Entry 2QRV (X-ray diffraction, 2.89 A resolution); this record covers chains A and D of the 4 polymer chains in the assembly.

# Chain A (and D)
Molecule: DNA (cytosine-5)-methyltransferase 3A
Source organism: Homo sapiens
Notes: EC 2.1.1.37; fragment: residues 623 to 908; chain D of this document is another copy of the same molecule, construct and numbering; everything in this record applies to it too
Reference sequence: Q9Y6K1 (DNM3A_HUMAN); residues 623-908 here correspond to UniProt positions 624-909 (UniProt number = residue number + 1)
Amino-acid sequence (295 residues; each row starts with the number of its first residue):
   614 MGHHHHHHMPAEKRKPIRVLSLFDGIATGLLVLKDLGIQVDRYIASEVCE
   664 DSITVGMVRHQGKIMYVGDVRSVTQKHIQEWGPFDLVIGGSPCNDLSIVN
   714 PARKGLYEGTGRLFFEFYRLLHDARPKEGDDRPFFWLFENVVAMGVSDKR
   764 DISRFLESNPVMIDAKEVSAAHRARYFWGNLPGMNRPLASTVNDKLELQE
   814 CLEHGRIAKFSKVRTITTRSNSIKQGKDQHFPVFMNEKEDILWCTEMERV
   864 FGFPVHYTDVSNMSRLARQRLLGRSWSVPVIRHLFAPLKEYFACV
Not modelled in the structure: 614-622, 828-841 (chain D: 614-625, 828-843)
Differences from the reference sequence: expression tag (614-622)
Small-molecule neighbours: S-adenosylhomocysteine (SAH): Phe-636, Asp-637, Gly-638, Ile-639, Thr-641, Ser-659, Glu-660, Val-661, Cys-662, Ser-665, Gly-681, Asp-682, Val-683, Arg-684, Gly-703, Pro-705, Leu-726, Arg-887, Ser-888, Trp-889
UniProt features mapped onto this chain:
  - binding site (S-adenosyl-L-methionine): Glu-663
Reported in the primary citation:
  - mutagenesis - F728A: abolished catalytic activity
  - mutagenesis - F728A: decreased binding to Dnmt3a2 homo-oligomer
  - self-association interface (contacts with another copy of this molecule): Arg-881
  - mutagenesis - R881A: abolished catalytic activity (citing earlier work)
  - catalytic residues: Cys-706 (proposed by the authors, not directly observed)

# Interface between chain A and chain D
Residue-residue contacts (36; chain A residue first):
  Thr-667(A) / Trp-856(D)
  Met-670(A) / His-817(D)
  Met-670(A) / Gly-818(D)
  Val-671(A) / Glu-816(D)
  Val-671(A) / His-817(D)
  Arg-672(A) / His-869(D)
  Gln-674(A) / His-817(D)  hydrogen bond (backbone-side chain)
  Gly-675(A) / His-817(D)
  Glu-816(A) / Val-671(D)
  His-817(A) / Met-670(D)
  His-817(A) / Gln-674(D)  hydrogen bond (side chain-backbone)
  His-817(A) / Gly-675(D)
  Met-848(A) / Met-670(D)  hydrophobic
  Leu-855(A) / Asn-875(D)  hydrogen bond (backbone-side chain)
  Trp-856(A) / Thr-667(D)
  Trp-856(A) / Val-671(D)  hydrophobic
  Trp-856(A) / Val-873(D)
  Trp-856(A) / Ser-874(D)
  Trp-856(A) / Asn-875(D)
  Cys-857(A) / Asn-875(D)
  Thr-858(A) / Asp-872(D)
  His-869(A) / Arg-672(D)
  His-869(A) / His-869(D)  hydrogen bond
  His-869(A) / Asp-872(D)  salt bridge
  Asp-872(A) / Thr-858(D)  hydrogen bond (backbone-side chain)
  Asp-872(A) / His-869(D)  salt bridge
  Asp-872(A) / Asp-872(D)
  Asp-872(A) / Arg-881(D)  salt bridge
  Ser-874(A) / Trp-856(D)
  Asn-875(A) / Ile-854(D)
  Asn-875(A) / Leu-855(D)  hydrogen bond (side chain-backbone)
  Asn-875(A) / Trp-856(D)
  Asn-875(A) / Cys-857(D)
  Asn-875(A) / Arg-878(D)
  Arg-878(A) / Asn-875(D)
  Arg-881(A) / Asp-872(D)  salt bridge
Interface residues without a listed pair, chain A (24 interface residues in all): Gly-818, Asn-849, Lys-851, Asp-853, Ile-854
Interface residues without a listed pair, chain D (23 interface residues in all): Glu-663, Asn-849

# Summary
Chain A and chain D form an interface of 24 and 23 residues respectively; the contacts include 6 hydrogen
bonds and 4 salt bridges. Polar pairs include His-869(A)/Asp-872(D), Asp-872(A)/Arg-881(D) and
Gln-674(A)/His-817(D). Chain A binds S-adenosylhomocysteine. The paper reports the catalytic residue
Cys-706(A); F728A and R881A of chain A abolish catalytic activity.
Chain A and chain D are both DNA (cytosine-5)-methyltransferase 3A (Homo sapiens); the structure, Structure of
Dnmt3a-Dnmt3L C-terminal domain complex, was determined by X-ray diffraction.
